4XPM - chains B and C of the 3 polymer chains in the assembly; structure by X-ray diffraction, 2.40 A resolution.

Chain B:
Molecule: Uncharacterized protein YCR075W-A
Organism: Saccharomyces cerevisiae (strain ATCC 204508 / S288c)
UniProt: Q3E830 (YC075_YEAST); residues 1-75 here = UniProt positions 1-75
Chain sequence (76 residues; each row starts with the number of its first residue; numbering starts at 0):
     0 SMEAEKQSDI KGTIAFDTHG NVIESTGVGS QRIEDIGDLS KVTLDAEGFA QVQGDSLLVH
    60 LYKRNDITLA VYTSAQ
Not modelled in the structure: 0-7, 75
Differences from the reference sequence: expression tag (0)
Reported in the primary citation:
  - mutagenesis - D16A/H18A/N20A: unchanged binding to Protein SLM4 (chain C)

Chain C:
Molecule: Protein SLM4
Organism: Saccharomyces cerevisiae (strain ATCC 204508 / S288c)
UniProt: P38247 (SLM4_YEAST); residues 1-162 here = UniProt positions 1-162
Chain sequence (162 residues; numbered 1 to 162; the number before each row is that of its first residue):
     1 MVMLHSKNVK GFLENTLKPY DLHSVDFKTS SLQSSMIITA TNGGILSYAT SNNDVPKNSI
    61 NEINSVNNLK MMSLLIKDKW SEDENDTEEQ HSNSCYPVEI DSFKTKIYTY EMEDLHTCVA
   121 QIPNSDLLLL FIAEGSFPYG LLVIKIERAM RELTDLFGYK LG
Not modelled in the structure: 1, 52-63, 88-92, 162

How chain B and chain C interact:
Pairs across the interface (21; chain B residue first):
  Thr-12(B) with Val-25(C)
  Asp-16(B) with Tyr-96(C), hydrogen bond; Gly-140(C)
  His-18(B) with Ser-94(C); Cys-95(C), hydrogen bond (side chain-backbone); Tyr-96(C)
  Asn-20(B) with Ser-94(C), hydrogen bond; Tyr-96(C), hydrogen bond; Gly-140(C)
  Val-21(B) with Pro-138(C); Tyr-139(C); Gly-140(C), hydrogen bond (backbone-backbone); Leu-141(C), hydrogen bond (backbone-backbone)
  Ile-22(B) with Pro-138(C); Gly-140(C); Leu-141(C)
  Glu-23(B) with Val-25(C); Phe-27(C)
  Ser-24(B) with Phe-27(C)
  Thr-25(B) with Asp-26(C); Phe-27(C)
Interface residues without a listed pair, chain B (10 interface residues in all): Ile-66
Interface residues without a listed pair, chain C (11 interface residues in all): Ile-144
Interface features reported in the paper:
  - specific contacts: Asp-16(B)/Tyr-96(C) (hydrogen bond), His-18(B)/Tyr-96(C) (pi stacking), Asn-20(B)/Tyr-96(C) (hydrogen bond), Val-21(B)/Gly-140(C) (backbone contact), Val-21(B)/Leu-141(C) (backbone contact)
  - interface residues, chain B: Thr-12(B), Val-21(B), Glu-23(B)
  - interface residues, chain C: Val-25(C), Phe-27(C), Pro-138(C), Leu-141(C)

In short:
The interface between chain B and chain C involves 10 residues on one side and 11 on the other; the contacts
include 6 hydrogen bonds. Polar pairs include Asp-16(B)/Tyr-96(C), His-18(B)/Cys-95(C) and
Asn-20(B)/Ser-94(C). The authors report hydrogen bonds between Asp-16(B) and Tyr-96(C) and Asn-20(B) and
Tyr-96(C); pi stacking between His-18(B) and Tyr-96(C); backbone contacts between Val-21(B) and Gly-140(C) and
Val-21(B) and Leu-141(C). The paper reports that D16A/H18A/N20A of chain B leave binding to Protein SLM4
(chain C) unchanged; interface residues Thr-12(B), Val-21(B) and Val-25(C) among others.
Here chain B is Uncharacterized protein YCR075W-A and chain C is Protein SLM4, both from Saccharomyces
cerevisiae (strain ATCC 204508 / S288c). Entry 4XPM (Crystal structure of EGO-TC) was determined by X-ray
diffraction.
